4WHT - chains B and a of the 3 polymer chains in the assembly; structure by X-ray diffraction, 2.22 A resolution.

Chain B:
Protein: Light chain of the Fab fragment derived from neutralizing antibody 3/11
Organism: Rattus norvegicus
Notes: antibody fragment or engineered binder
Sequence (220 residues; row label = number of the first residue in the row; numbers below 1 keep their minus sign (Arg-1 is residue -1)):
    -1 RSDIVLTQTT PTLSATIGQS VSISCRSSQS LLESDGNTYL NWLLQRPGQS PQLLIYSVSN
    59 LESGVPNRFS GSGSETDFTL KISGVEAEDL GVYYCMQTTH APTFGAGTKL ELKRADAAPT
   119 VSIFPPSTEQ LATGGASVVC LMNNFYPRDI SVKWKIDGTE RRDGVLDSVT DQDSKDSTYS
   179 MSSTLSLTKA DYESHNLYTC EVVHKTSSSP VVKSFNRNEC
Not modelled in the structure: -1 to 0, 216-218
Cystine bridges: Cys23-Cys93, Cys138-Cys198

Chain a:
Protein: Epitope peptide
Organism: Hepatitis C virus
UniProt: Q9WJJ4 (Q9WJJ4_9HEPC); residues 412-423 here correspond to UniProt positions 51-62 (UniProt number = residue number - 361)
Sequence (12 residues; each row starts with the number of its first residue):
   412 QLINTNGSWH VN
Reported in the primary citation:
  - post-translational modification sites: Asn417, Asn423 (citing earlier work)
  - mutagenesis - V422I: unchanged binding to Fab

Chain B / chain a interface:
Residue-residue contacts - 19 pairs, chain B then chain a:
  Glu31(B) - Asn415(a)  hydrogen bond
  Asn35(B) - Gln412(a)
  Tyr37(B) - Gln412(a)
  Tyr37(B) - Ile414(a)
  Tyr37(B) - Asn415(a)
  Asn39(B) - Leu413(a)  hydrogen bond (side chain-backbone)
  Leu51(B) - Leu413(a)  hydrophobic
  Tyr54(B) - Gln412(a)
  Tyr54(B) - Leu413(a)  hydrophobic
  Ser55(B) - Gln412(a)  hydrogen bond (side chain-backbone)
  Asn58(B) - Gln412(a)
  Thr96(B) - Ile414(a)
  Thr96(B) - Asn415(a)  hydrogen bond (side chain-backbone)
  Thr96(B) - Trp420(a)  hydrogen bond (backbone-side chain)
  Thr97(B) - Asn415(a)  hydrogen bond (backbone-side chain)
  Thr97(B) - Trp420(a)
  His98(B) - Trp420(a)  hydrogen bond (backbone-side chain)
  Ala99(B) - Trp420(a)
  Pro100(B) - Trp420(a)  hydrophobic
Also at the interface, not in a pair above, chain B (14 interface residues in all): Asp33
Also at the interface, not in a pair above, chain a (6 interface residues in all): Gly418
From the paper, about this interface:
  - epitope / paratope residues, chain a: Gln412(a), Leu413(a), Asn415(a), Trp420(a)

In short:
The interface between chain B and chain a involves 14 residues on one side and 6 on the other; the contacts
include 7 hydrogen bonds. Polar contacts include Glu31(B)-Asn415(a), Asn39(B)-Leu413(a) and
Ser55(B)-Gln412(a). From the paper: V422I of chain a leaves binding to Fab unchanged; epitope/paratope
residues Gln412(a), Leu413(a) and Asn415(a) among others.
Here chain B is Light chain of the Fab fragment derived from neutralizing antibody 3/11 (Rattus norvegicus)
and chain a is Epitope peptide (Hepatitis C virus). Entry 4WHT (Structure of the Hepatitis C virus envelope
glycoprotein E2 antigenic region 412-423 bound to the broadly ...) was determined by X-ray diffraction,
deposited together with 4WHY.
